Entry 4OV5 (X-ray diffraction, 2.20 A resolution); this record covers chains B and C of the 3 polymer chains in the assembly.

Chain B:
Protein: HLA class II histocompatibility antigen, DRB1-1 beta chain
From: Homo sapiens
Notes: fragment: Secreted extracellular domain
UniProt: P04229 (2B11_HUMAN); residues 1-190 here correspond to UniProt positions 30-219 (UniProt number = residue number + 29)
Amino-acid sequence (190 residues; row label = number of the first residue in the row):
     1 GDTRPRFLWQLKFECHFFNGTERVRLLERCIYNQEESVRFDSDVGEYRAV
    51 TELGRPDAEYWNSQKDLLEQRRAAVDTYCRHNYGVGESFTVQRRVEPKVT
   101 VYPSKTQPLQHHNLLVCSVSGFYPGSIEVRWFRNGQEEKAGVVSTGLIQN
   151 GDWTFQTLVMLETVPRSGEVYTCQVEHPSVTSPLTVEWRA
Not modelled in the structure: 1
Disulfides: Cys15-Cys79, Cys117-Cys173

Chain C:
Protein: HLA class I histocompatibility antigen, A-2 alpha chain
Notes: fragment: peptide
UniProt: P01892 (1A02_HUMAN); residues 2-15 here correspond to UniProt positions 128-141 (UniProt number = residue number + 126)
Amino-acid sequence (14 residues; each row starts with the number of its first residue):
     2 GSDARFLRGYHLYA
Differences from the reference sequence: engineered mutation Ala5 (Trp131 in P01892), Leu13 (Gln139 in P01892)

Interface between chain B and chain C:
Contacting residue pairs (26):
  Trp9(B) - Leu13(C)  hydrophobic
  Leu11(B) - Gly10(C)
  Phe13(B) - Leu8(C)
  Tyr47(B) - Tyr11(C)
  Pro56(B) - Tyr14(C)
  Asp57(B) - Leu13(C)
  Asp57(B) - Tyr14(C)  hydrogen bond (side chain-backbone)
  Tyr60(B) - Tyr14(C)  hydrophobic
  Trp61(B) - Tyr11(C)
  Trp61(B) - His12(C)  hydrogen bond (side chain-backbone)
  Trp61(B) - Leu13(C)  hydrophobic
  Leu67(B) - Tyr11(C)  hydrogen bond (backbone-side chain)
  Gln70(B) - Tyr11(C)  hydrogen bond
  Arg71(B) - Arg9(C)  hydrogen bond (side chain-backbone)
  Arg71(B) - Tyr11(C)  hydrogen bond
  Thr77(B) - Arg6(C)  hydrogen bond (backbone-side chain)
  Tyr78(B) - Arg6(C)
  Tyr78(B) - Phe7(C)  hydrophobic
  Tyr78(B) - Leu8(C)
  His81(B) - Gly2(C)
  His81(B) - Asp4(C)  salt bridge
  His81(B) - Arg6(C)  hydrogen bond
  Asn82(B) - Ala5(C)
  Asn82(B) - Arg6(C)  hydrogen bond (side chain-backbone)
  Val85(B) - Ser3(C)
  Val85(B) - Asp4(C)
Interface residues without a listed pair, chain B (18 interface residues in all): Leu26, Ala74

In short:
Chain B and chain C form an interface of 18 and 13 residues respectively, with 9 hydrogen bonds and 1 salt
bridge. Among the polar pairs are His81(B)-Asp4(C), Asp57(B)-Tyr14(C) and Trp61(B)-His12(C).
Chain B is HLA class II histocompatibility antigen, DRB1-1 beta chain (Homo sapiens) and chain C is HLA class
I histocompatibility antigen, A-2 alpha chain; the structure, Structure of HLA-DR1 with a bound peptide with
non-optimal alanine in the P1 pocket, was determined by X-ray diffraction.
